PDB entry 4DCP | X-ray diffraction, 1.70 A resolution | chains A and B of the 3 polymer chains in the assembly

Chain A:
Name: Caspase-3 subunit p17
Organism: Homo sapiens
Notes: EC 3.4.22.56
UniProtKB: P42574 (CASP3_HUMAN); residue numbers follow UniProt; this construct covers 29-175
Chain sequence (147 residues; each row starts with the number of its first residue):
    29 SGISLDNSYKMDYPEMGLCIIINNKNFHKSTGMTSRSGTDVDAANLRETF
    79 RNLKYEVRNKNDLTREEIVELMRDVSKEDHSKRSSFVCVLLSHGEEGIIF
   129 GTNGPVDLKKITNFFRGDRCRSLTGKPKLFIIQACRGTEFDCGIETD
Not modelled in the structure: 29-33, 175
Construct notes: engineered mutation Phe168 (Leu in P42574)
Curated features (UniProtKB/Swiss-Prot):
  - active site: His121, Cys163
  - modified residue: Cys163 (S-nitrosocysteine)
  - mutagenesis: Asp175 (D175A: In P3-D3A mutant; abolished cleavage and activation, leading to prevent thiol protease activity; when associated with A-9 and A-28)
From the paper describing this entry:
  - conformationally variable residues (loop rearrangement): Phe55 to Ser63
  - catalytic residues: Cys163 (citing earlier work)

Chain B:
Name: Caspase-3 subunit p12
Organism: Homo sapiens
Notes: EC 3.4.22.56
UniProtKB: P42574 (CASP3_HUMAN); residue numbers follow UniProt; this construct covers 176-277
Chain sequence (108 residues; each row starts with the number of its first residue):
   176 SGVDDDMACHKIPVEADFLYAYSTAPGYYSWRNSKDGSWFIQSLCAMLKQ
   226 YADKLEFMHILTRVNRKVATEFESFSFDATFHAKKQIPCIVSMLTKELYF
   276 YHHHHHHH
Not modelled in the structure: 176-184, 280-283
Construct notes: expression tag (278-283)
Curated features (UniProtKB/Swiss-Prot):
  - modified residue: Arg207 (Microbial infection: ADP-riboxanated arginine)
  - mutagenesis: Arg207 (R207A: Abolished ADP-riboxanation by C.violaceum CopC)
From the paper describing this entry:
  - conformationally variable residues (loop rearrangement): Phe252 to His257
  - binding site for Caspase Inhibitor AC-DEVD-CHO: Tyr204, Trp206, Phe256 (citing earlier work)

How chain A and chain B interact:
Residue-residue contacts - 106 pairs, chain A then chain B:
  Asp34(A) - Lys271(B)  salt bridge
  Asn35(A) - Lys271(B)
  Asn35(A) - Glu272(B)  hydrogen bond (backbone-backbone)
  Ser36(A) - Lys271(B)
  Ser36(A) - Glu272(B)
  Ser36(A) - Tyr274(B)
  Tyr37(A) - Asp192(B)  hydrogen bond
  Tyr37(A) - Leu269(B)
  Tyr37(A) - Thr270(B)  hydrogen bond (side chain-backbone)
  Tyr37(A) - Lys271(B)
  Tyr37(A) - Glu272(B)  hydrogen bond (backbone-backbone)
  Met39(A) - Leu273(B)  hydrophobic
  Met39(A) - Tyr274(B)
  Asp40(A) - His277(B)  salt bridge
  Met44(A) - Phe275(B)  hydrophobic
  Met61(A) - Arg207(B)
  Arg64(A) - Arg207(B)
  Ser65(A) - Arg207(B)  hydrogen bond (backbone-side chain)
  Ser65(A) - Asn208(B)
  Ser65(A) - Ser209(B)
  Gly66(A) - Asn208(B)
  Gly66(A) - Ser209(B)  hydrogen bond (backbone-backbone)
  Gly66(A) - Gly212(B)
  Val69(A) - Lys210(B)
  Val69(A) - Asp211(B)
  Asp70(A) - Gly212(B)
  Asp70(A) - Ser213(B)  hydrogen bond
  Asp70(A) - Ile216(B)
  Asn73(A) - Cys220(B)
  Leu74(A) - Ile216(B)  hydrophobic
  Leu74(A) - Cys220(B)
  Thr77(A) - Cys220(B)  hydrogen bond
  Thr77(A) - Leu223(B)
  Phe78(A) - Leu223(B)  hydrophobic
  Leu81(A) - Ala227(B)  hydrophobic
  Tyr83(A) - Phe275(B)
  Glu124(A) - Pro201(B)
  Glu124(A) - Gly202(B)  hydrogen bond (side chain-backbone)
  Lys137(A) - Glu190(B)  salt bridge
  Thr140(A) - Phe193(B)
  Thr140(A) - Tyr195(B)
  Phe143(A) - Phe193(B)
  Arg144(A) - Val189(B)
  Arg144(A) - Phe193(B)
  Gly145(A) - Val189(B)  hydrogen bond (backbone-backbone)
  Asp146(A) - Val189(B)
  Thr152(A) - Ile187(B)
  Gly153(A) - Asp192(B)
  Lys154(A) - Asp192(B)
  Pro155(A) - Asp192(B)
  Pro155(A) - Leu273(B)  hydrophobic
  Lys156(A) - Asp192(B)  hydrogen bond (backbone-backbone)
  Lys156(A) - Phe193(B)
  Lys156(A) - Leu194(B)  hydrogen bond (backbone-backbone)
  Leu157(A) - Leu194(B)
  Leu157(A) - Phe232(B)  hydrophobic
  Leu157(A) - Leu273(B)  hydrophobic
  Phe158(A) - Phe193(B)  hydrophobic
  Phe158(A) - Leu194(B)  hydrogen bond (backbone-backbone)
  Phe158(A) - Tyr195(B)
  Phe158(A) - Ala196(B)  hydrogen bond (backbone-backbone)
  Ile159(A) - Ala196(B)
  Ile159(A) - Phe215(B)  hydrophobic
  Ile159(A) - Leu219(B)  hydrophobic
  Ile160(A) - Ala196(B)  hydrogen bond (backbone-backbone)
  Ile160(A) - Tyr197(B)  hydrophobic
  Ile160(A) - Ser198(B)  hydrogen bond (backbone-backbone)
  Gln161(A) - Ser198(B)  hydrogen bond
  Gln161(A) - Ser205(B)  hydrogen bond
  Gln161(A) - Trp206(B)
  Gln161(A) - Ser213(B)  hydrogen bond
  Gln161(A) - Phe215(B)
  Gln161(A) - Ile216(B)
  Ala162(A) - Ser198(B)
  Ala162(A) - Thr199(B)
  Ala162(A) - Ser205(B)
  Cys163(A) - Tyr203(B)
  Cys163(A) - Tyr204(B)  hydrophobic
  Cys163(A) - Ser205(B)  hydrogen bond (side chain-backbone)
  Arg164(A) - Tyr197(B)
  Arg164(A) - Thr199(B)  hydrogen bond (side chain-backbone)
  Arg164(A) - Ala200(B)
  Arg164(A) - Pro201(B)
  Arg164(A) - Gly202(B)  hydrogen bond (backbone-backbone)
  Arg164(A) - Tyr203(B)  hydrogen bond (backbone-backbone)
  Arg164(A) - Cys264(B)
  Gly165(A) - Gly202(B)
  Gly165(A) - Tyr203(B)  hydrogen bond (backbone-backbone)
  Gly165(A) - Tyr204(B)
  Thr166(A) - Gly202(B)  hydrogen bond (backbone-backbone)
  Thr166(A) - Tyr204(B)
  Glu167(A) - Gly202(B)  hydrogen bond (backbone-backbone)
  Glu167(A) - Tyr203(B)
  Glu167(A) - Tyr204(B)  hydrogen bond (backbone-backbone)
  Phe168(A) - Tyr203(B)
  Phe168(A) - Tyr204(B)  hydrophobic
  Phe168(A) - Trp206(B)  hydrophobic
  Phe168(A) - Thr255(B)
  Phe168(A) - Phe256(B)  hydrophobic
  Phe168(A) - Lys259(B)
  Asp169(A) - Tyr203(B)
  Asp169(A) - Lys259(B)
  Asp169(A) - Lys260(B)  hydrogen bond (backbone-backbone)
  Cys170(A) - Ala258(B)
  Cys170(A) - Lys259(B)  hydrogen bond
  Gly171(A) - Lys260(B)
Also at the interface, not in a pair above, chain A (51 interface residues in all): Ser63, Thr67, Leu119, Leu136, Asn141
Also at the interface, not in a pair above, chain B (49 interface residues in all): Ala191, Gln217, Tyr276

Overview:
Chain A and chain B form an interface of 51 and 49 residues respectively; the contacts include 29 hydrogen
bonds and 3 salt bridges. Polar pairs include Asp34(A)-Lys271(B), Asp40(A)-His277(B) and Lys137(A)-Glu190(B).
From the paper: the catalytic residue Cys163(A); a binding site for Caspase Inhibitor AC-DEVD-CHO at
Tyr204(B), Trp206(B) and Phe256(B).
Chain A is Caspase-3 subunit p17 and chain B is Caspase-3 subunit p12, both from Homo sapiens; the structure,
Crystal Structure of caspase 3, L168F mutant, was determined by X-ray diffraction together with 4DCJ and 4DCO
from the same study.
